8G5V - chains G and I of the 12 polymer chains in the assembly; structure by electron microscopy, 3.00 A resolution.

Chain G (and I):
Protein: Core protein Cp183
Organism: Hepatitis B virus
Notes: chain I of this document is another copy of the same molecule, construct and numbering; everything in this record applies to it too
Reference sequence: W6CP35 (W6CP35_HBV); residues 1-183 here correspond to UniProt positions 17-199 (UniProt number = residue number + 16)
Sequence (183 residues; row label = number of the first residue in the row):
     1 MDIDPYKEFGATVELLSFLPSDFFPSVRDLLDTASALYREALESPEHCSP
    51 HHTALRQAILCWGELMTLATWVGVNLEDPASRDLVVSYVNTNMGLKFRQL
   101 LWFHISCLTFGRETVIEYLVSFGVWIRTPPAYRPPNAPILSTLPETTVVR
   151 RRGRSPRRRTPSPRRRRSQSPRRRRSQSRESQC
Unresolved in the structure: 145-183 (chain I: 143-183)

Chain G / chain I interface:
Residue-residue contacts (31):
  Pro20(G) - Tyr132(I)
  Asp22(G) - Pro129(I)
  Asp22(G) - Tyr132(I)  hydrogen bond
  Phe23(G) - Pro129(I)
  Phe23(G) - Tyr132(I)  hydrophobic
  Asp29(G) - Phe18(I)
  Asp29(G) - Arg127(I)
  Thr33(G) - Phe18(I)
  Thr33(G) - Arg127(I)  hydrogen bond
  Ala36(G) - Thr12(I)
  Ala36(G) - Glu14(I)
  Ala36(G) - Leu15(I)
  Leu37(G) - Val120(I)  hydrophobic
  Arg39(G) - Glu14(I)  salt bridge
  Thr109(G) - Val120(I)
  Phe110(G) - Val124(I)  hydrophobic
  Phe122(G) - Tyr132(I)  hydrophobic
  Ile126(G) - Tyr132(I)  hydrophobic
  Asn136(G) - Pro134(I)
  Asn136(G) - Pro135(I)
  Ala137(G) - Tyr132(I)
  Ala137(G) - Pro134(I)
  Ile139(G) - Trp125(I)
  Ile139(G) - Pro134(I)
  Leu140(G) - Val124(I)
  Thr142(G) - Glu117(I)  hydrogen bond
  Thr142(G) - Ser121(I)  hydrogen bond
  Leu143(G) - Glu117(I)
  Leu143(G) - Tyr118(I)  hydrophobic
  Leu143(G) - Ser121(I)
  Leu143(G) - Pro138(I)  hydrophobic
Other interface residues (no listed pair), chain G (24 interface residues in all): Pro25, Asp32, Ser35, Trp125, Pro135, Ser141
Other interface residues (no listed pair), chain I (17 interface residues in all): Thr128

Summary:
The interface between chain G and chain I involves 24 residues on one side and 17 on the other, with 4
hydrogen bonds and 1 salt bridge. Among the polar pairs are Arg39(G)-Glu14(I), Asp22(G)-Tyr132(I) and
Thr33(G)-Arg127(I).
Chain G and chain I are both Core protein Cp183 (Hepatitis B virus); the structure, Empty capsid of Hepatitis
B virus, was determined by electron microscopy, deposited together with 8G8Y and 8G6V.
